6TMJ - chains J2 and K2 of the 15 polymer chains in the assembly; structure by electron microscopy, 3.50 A resolution.

[Chain J2 (and K2)]
Protein: subunit c
From: Toxoplasma gondii (strain ATCC 50853 / GT1)
Notes: chain K2 of this document is another copy of the same molecule, construct and numbering; everything in this record applies to it too
UniProtKB: A0A125YJV2 (A0A125YJV2_TOXGG); numbering as in UniProt (aligned over 1-166)
Amino-acid sequence (166 residues; each row starts with the number of its first residue):
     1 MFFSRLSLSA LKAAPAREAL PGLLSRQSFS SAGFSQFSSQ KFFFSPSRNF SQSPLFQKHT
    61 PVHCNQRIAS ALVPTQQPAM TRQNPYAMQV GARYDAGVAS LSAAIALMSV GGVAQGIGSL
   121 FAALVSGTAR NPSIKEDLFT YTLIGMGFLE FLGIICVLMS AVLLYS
Not modelled in the structure: 1-95

[How chain J2 and chain K2 interact]
Pairs across the interface (53):
  Val98(J2) - Gly97(K2)
  Val98(J2) - Leu101(K2)  hydrophobic
  Ser102(J2) - Ser100(K2)  hydrogen bond
  Ser102(J2) - Leu101(K2)  hydrogen bond (side chain-backbone)
  Ser102(J2) - Ala104(K2)
  Ile105(J2) - Leu101(K2)  hydrophobic
  Ile105(J2) - Ala104(K2)
  Ile105(J2) - Ile105(K2)
  Ile105(J2) - Met108(K2)
  Ala106(J2) - Ala104(K2)
  Ala106(J2) - Met108(K2)  hydrophobic
  Met108(J2) - Met108(K2)  hydrophobic
  Ser109(J2) - Leu107(K2)  hydrogen bond (side chain-backbone)
  Ser109(J2) - Met108(K2)
  Ser109(J2) - Val110(K2)
  Ser109(J2) - Gly111(K2)  hydrogen bond (side chain-backbone)
  Gly112(J2) - Gly111(K2)
  Gly112(J2) - Ala114(K2)
  Gly112(J2) - Gln115(K2)
  Val113(J2) - Ala114(K2)  hydrophobic
  Gln115(J2) - Gln115(K2)  hydrogen bond
  Gly116(J2) - Gly118(K2)
  Ser119(J2) - Ala122(K2)
  Leu120(J2) - Phe121(K2)  hydrophobic
  Ala123(J2) - Ala122(K2)  hydrophobic
  Ala123(J2) - Val125(K2)
  Ala123(J2) - Ser126(K2)
  Leu124(J2) - Val125(K2)  hydrophobic
  Gly127(J2) - Ala129(K2)
  Arg130(J2) - Ala129(K2)
  Arg130(J2) - Arg130(K2)
  Asn131(J2) - Ala129(K2)  hydrogen bond (side chain-backbone)
  Asn131(J2) - Pro132(K2)
  Ile134(J2) - Thr128(K2)
  Ile134(J2) - Ala129(K2)  hydrophobic
  Ile134(J2) - Pro132(K2)  hydrophobic
  Asp137(J2) - Lys135(K2)  salt bridge
  Leu138(J2) - Val125(K2)
  Leu138(J2) - Thr128(K2)
  Tyr141(J2) - Phe121(K2)
  Tyr141(J2) - Thr128(K2)
  Tyr141(J2) - Lys135(K2)
  Ile144(J2) - Phe121(K2)  hydrophobic
  Gly145(J2) - Phe121(K2)
  Phe148(J2) - Met146(K2)  hydrophobic
  Phe148(J2) - Glu150(K2)
  Leu149(J2) - Ala114(K2)  hydrophobic
  Leu152(J2) - Val110(K2)  hydrophobic
  Leu152(J2) - Val113(K2)  hydrophobic
  Cys156(J2) - Val110(K2)  hydrophobic
  Met159(J2) - Leu107(K2)  hydrophobic
  Leu163(J2) - Ala104(K2)  hydrophobic
  Leu163(J2) - Leu164(K2)  hydrophobic
Interface residues without a listed pair, chain J2 (34 interface residues in all): Ala99, Leu101, Thr142, Ile155, Val162
Interface residues without a listed pair, chain K2 (31 interface residues in all): Ala103, Ile117, Leu124, Phe139, Val157, Ser160

[Summary]
Chain J2 and chain K2 form an interface of 34 and 31 residues respectively, with 6 hydrogen bonds and 1 salt
bridge. Polar contacts include Asp137(J2)-Lys135(K2), Ser102(J2)-Ser100(K2) and Ser102(J2)-Leu101(K2).
Chain J2 and chain K2 are both subunit c (Toxoplasma gondii (strain ATCC 50853 / GT1)); the structure, Cryo-EM
structure of Toxoplasma gondii mitochondrial ATP synthase dimer, rotor-stator model, was determined by
electron microscopy together with 6TMG, 6TMH, 6TMI, 6TMK and 6TML from the same study.
